Entry 5EIG (X-ray diffraction, 2.70 A resolution); this record covers chains B and C of the 4 polymer chains in the assembly.

Chain B:
Protein: Cystathionine gamma-lyase
From: Homo sapiens
Notes: EC 4.4.1.1
UniProt: P32929 (CGL_HUMAN); residue numbers follow UniProt; this construct covers 1-405
Chain sequence (405 residues; row label = number of the first residue in the row):
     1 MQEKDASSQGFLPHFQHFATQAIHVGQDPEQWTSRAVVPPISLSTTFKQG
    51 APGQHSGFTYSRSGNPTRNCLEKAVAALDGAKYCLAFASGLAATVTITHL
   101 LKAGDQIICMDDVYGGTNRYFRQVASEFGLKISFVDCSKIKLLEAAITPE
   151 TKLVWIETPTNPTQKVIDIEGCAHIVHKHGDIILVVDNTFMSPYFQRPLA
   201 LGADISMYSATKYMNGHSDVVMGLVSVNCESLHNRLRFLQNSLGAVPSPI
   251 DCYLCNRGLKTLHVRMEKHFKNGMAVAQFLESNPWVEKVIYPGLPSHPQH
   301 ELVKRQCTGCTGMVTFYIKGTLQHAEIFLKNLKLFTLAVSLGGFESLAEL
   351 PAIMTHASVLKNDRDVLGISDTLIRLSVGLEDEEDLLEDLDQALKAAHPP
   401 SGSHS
Disordered / not traced: 1-9, 52-54, 360, 400-405
Modified residues: K212 ((2S)-2-amino-6-[[3-hydroxy-2-methyl-5-(phosphonooxymethyl)pyridin-4-yl]methylideneamino]hexanoic acid; LLP)
Construct notes: engineered mutation T59 (Glu in P32929), V339 (Glu in P32929)
Curated features (UniProtKB/Swiss-Prot):
  - binding site (substrate): R62, Y114, R119
  - modified residue: K212 (N6-(pyridoxal phosphate)lysine)
  - natural variant: T67 (T67I: In CSTNU), Q240 (Q240E: In CSTNU)

Chain C:
Protein: Cystathionine gamma-lyase
From: Homo sapiens
Notes: EC 4.4.1.1
UniProt: P32929 (CGL_HUMAN); residue numbers follow UniProt; this construct covers 1-405
Chain sequence (405 residues; each row starts with the number of its first residue):
     1 MQEKDASSQGFLPHFQHFATQAIHVGQDPEQWTSRAVVPPISLSTTFKQG
    51 APGQHSGFTYSRSGNPTRNCLEKAVAALDGAKYCLAFASGLAATVTITHL
   101 LKAGDQIICMDDVYGGTNRYFRQVASEFGLKISFVDCSKIKLLEAAITPE
   151 TKLVWIETPTNPTQKVIDIEGCAHIVHKHGDIILVVDNTFMSPYFQRPLA
   201 LGADISMYSATKYMNGHSDVVMGLVSVNCESLHNRLRFLQNSLGAVPSPI
   251 DCYLCNRGLKTLHVRMEKHFKNGMAVAQFLESNPWVEKVIYPGLPSHPQH
   301 ELVKRQCTGCTGMVTFYIKGTLQHAEIFLKNLKLFTLAVSLGGFESLAEL
   351 PAIMTHASVLKNDRDVLGISDTLIRLSVGLEDEEDLLEDLDQALKAAHPP
   401 SGSHS
Disordered / not traced: 1-9, 54-55, 400-405
Modified residues: K212 ((2S)-2-azanyl-6-[[(Z)-C-[2-methyl-3-oxidanyl-5-(phosphonooxymethyl)pyridin-4-yl]-N-[(2R)-1-oxidanyl-1-oxidanylidene-3-sulfanyl-propan-2-yl]carbonimidoyl]amino]hexanoic acid; 5OW)
Construct notes: engineered mutation T59 (Glu in P32929), V339 (Glu in P32929)
Residues lining bound ligands: cysteine (CYS): Y114, R119, K212, T355
Curated features (UniProtKB/Swiss-Prot):
  - binding site (substrate): R62, Y114, R119
  - natural variant: T67 (T67I: In CSTNU), Q240 (Q240E: In CSTNU)

How chain B and chain C interact:
Pairs across the interface (60):
  Q16(B) with E384(C), hydrogen bond
  H17(B) with D382(C); E384(C), salt bridge; D385(C), salt bridge
  F18(B) with D382(C), hydrogen bond (backbone-side chain)
  A19(B) with L380(C); E381(C); D382(C), hydrogen bond (backbone-side chain)
  T20(B) with L334(C); E381(C); D382(C), hydrogen bond (backbone-side chain); D385(C), hydrogen bond
  I23(B) with F344(C); L380(C); E381(C)
  H24(B) with L334(C); E381(C), salt bridge
  V38(B) with S218(C)
  N215(B) with R257(C), hydrogen bond
  H217(B) with V38(C); R257(C); T261(C)
  S218(B) with V38(C)
  D219(B) with Y253(C), hydrogen bond; R257(C), salt bridge
  Y253(B) with D219(C), hydrogen bond
  L254(B) with L254(C), hydrophobic; R257(C), hydrogen bond (backbone-side chain)
  R257(B) with N215(C), hydrogen bond; H217(C); D219(C), salt bridge; L254(C), hydrogen bond (side chain-backbone); R257(C); G258(C)
  G258(B) with R257(C)
  K260(B) with F344(C)
  T261(B) with H217(C); T261(C); R265(C)
  H263(B) with L380(C), hydrogen bond (side chain-backbone)
  V264(B) with V264(C)
  R265(B) with T261(C)
  K268(B) with V264(C)
  L334(B) with T20(C); H24(C)
  F344(B) with I23(C); K260(C)
  E345(B) with V37(C)
  L380(B) with A19(C); I23(C); H263(C), hydrogen bond (backbone-side chain)
  E381(B) with T20(C); I23(C); H24(C), salt bridge
  D382(B) with H17(C); F18(C), hydrogen bond (side chain-backbone); A19(C), hydrogen bond (side chain-backbone); T20(C), hydrogen bond (side chain-backbone)
  D385(B) with H17(C), salt bridge; T20(C), hydrogen bond
Also at the interface, not in a pair above, chain B (31 interface residues in all): V37, T336
Also at the interface, not in a pair above, chain C (31 interface residues in all): K268, T336, E345

In short:
The chain B/chain C interface involves 31 residues from each chain; the contacts include 17 hydrogen bonds and
7 salt bridges. Polar pairs include H17(B)-E384(C), H17(B)-D385(C) and H24(B)-E381(C). Ligands of chain C:
cysteine.
Here chain B is Cystathionine gamma-lyase and chain C is Cystathionine gamma-lyase, both from Homo sapiens.
Entry 5EIG (Engineered human cystathionine gamma lyase (E59T, E339V) to deplet cysteine) was determined by
X-ray diffraction.
